Entry 6LUH (X-ray diffraction, 1.50 A resolution); this record covers chain A.

Chain A:
Molecule: N(omega)-hydroxy-L-arginine amidinohydrolase
From: Streptomyces lavendulae
Notes: EC 3.5.3.25; fragment: N(omega)-hydroxy-L-arginine amidinohydrolase
UniProtKB: D2Z025 (DCSB_STRLA); numbering as in UniProt (aligned over 1-273)
Chain sequence (281 residues; each row starts with the number of its first residue):
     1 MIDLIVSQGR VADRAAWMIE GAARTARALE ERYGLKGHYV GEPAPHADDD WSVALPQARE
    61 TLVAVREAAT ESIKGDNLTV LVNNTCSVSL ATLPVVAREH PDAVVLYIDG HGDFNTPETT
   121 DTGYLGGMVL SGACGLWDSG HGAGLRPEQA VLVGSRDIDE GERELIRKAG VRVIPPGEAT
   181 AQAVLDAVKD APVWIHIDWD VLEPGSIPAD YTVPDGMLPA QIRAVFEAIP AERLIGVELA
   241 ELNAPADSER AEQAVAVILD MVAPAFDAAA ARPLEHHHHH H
Disordered / not traced: 272-281
Construct notes: expression tag (274-281)
Ion coordination: Mg2+ near Asn-77 (its only coordinating residue here); Mn2+ site 1: Cys-86, Asp-109, Asp-113, Asp-198; Mn2+ site 2: Asp-109, His-111, Asp-198, Asp-200
Swiss-Prot annotation at these positions:
  - binding site (Mn(2+)): Asp-109, His-111, Asp-113, Asp-198, Asp-200

Overview:
Cys-86, Asp-109, Asp-113 and Asp-198 coordinate Mn2+ site 1. The Mn2+ site 2 is built by Asp-109, His-111,
Asp-198 and Asp-200. Curated annotation (UniProt) lists 5 Mn2+-binding residues.
Chain A is N(omega)-hydroxy-L-arginine amidinohydrolase (Streptomyces lavendulae); the structure, High
resolution structure of N(omega)-hydroxy-L-arginine hydrolase, was determined by X-ray diffraction, deposited
together with 6LUG.
